PDB entry 9F20 | electron microscopy, 4.13 A resolution (low resolution: residue-level contacts below are approximate; hydrogen-bond / salt-bridge calls are withheld) | chains A and Y of the 3 polymer chains in the assembly

# Chain A
Name: Interferon-induced helicase C domain-containing protein 1
Organism: Mus musculus
Notes: EC 3.6.4.13
UniProt: Q8R5F7 (IFIH1_MOUSE); residue numbers follow UniProt; this construct covers 3-645, 664-1025
Sequence (1028 residues; numbered -20 to 1025; 18 numbers in that range are skipped by the numbering (no residue carries them; nothing is unmodelled there); the number before each row is that of its first residue; numbers below 1 keep their minus sign (Met-20 is residue -20)):
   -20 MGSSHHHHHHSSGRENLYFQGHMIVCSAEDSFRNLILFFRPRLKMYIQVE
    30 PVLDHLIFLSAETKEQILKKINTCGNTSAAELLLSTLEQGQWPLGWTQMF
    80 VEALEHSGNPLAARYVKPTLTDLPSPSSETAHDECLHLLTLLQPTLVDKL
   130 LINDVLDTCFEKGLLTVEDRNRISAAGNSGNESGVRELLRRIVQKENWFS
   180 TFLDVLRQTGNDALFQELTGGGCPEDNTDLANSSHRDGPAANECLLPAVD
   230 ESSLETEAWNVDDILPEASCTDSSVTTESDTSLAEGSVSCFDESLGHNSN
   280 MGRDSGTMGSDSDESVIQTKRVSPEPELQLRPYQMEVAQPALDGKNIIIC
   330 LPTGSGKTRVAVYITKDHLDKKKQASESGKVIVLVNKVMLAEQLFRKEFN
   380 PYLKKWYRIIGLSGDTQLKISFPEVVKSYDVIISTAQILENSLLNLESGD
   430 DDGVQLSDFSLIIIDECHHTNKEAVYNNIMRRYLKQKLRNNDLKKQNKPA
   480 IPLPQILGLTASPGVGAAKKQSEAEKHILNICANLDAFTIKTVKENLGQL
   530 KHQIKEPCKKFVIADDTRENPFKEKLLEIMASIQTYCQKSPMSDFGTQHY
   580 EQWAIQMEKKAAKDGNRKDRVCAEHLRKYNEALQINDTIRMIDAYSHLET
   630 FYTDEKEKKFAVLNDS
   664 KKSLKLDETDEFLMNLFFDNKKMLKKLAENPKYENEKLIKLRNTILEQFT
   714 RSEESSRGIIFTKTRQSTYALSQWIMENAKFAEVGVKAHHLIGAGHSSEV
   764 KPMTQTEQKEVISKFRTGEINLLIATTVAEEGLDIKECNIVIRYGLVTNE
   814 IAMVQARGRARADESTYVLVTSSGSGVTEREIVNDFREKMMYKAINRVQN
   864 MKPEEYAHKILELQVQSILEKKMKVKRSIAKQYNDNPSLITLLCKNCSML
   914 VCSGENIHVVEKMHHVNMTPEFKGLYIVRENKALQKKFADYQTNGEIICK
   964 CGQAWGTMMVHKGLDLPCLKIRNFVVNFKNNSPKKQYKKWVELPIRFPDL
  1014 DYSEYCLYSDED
Disordered / not traced: -20 to 305, 664-668, 945-955, 1021-1025
Differences from the reference sequence: initiating methionine (-20); expression tag (-19 to 2); engineered mutation Val923 (Ile in Q8R5F7)
UniProt features mapped onto this chain:
  - binding site (Zn(2+)): Cys907, Cys910, Cys962, Cys964
  - site (Cleavage): Asp208, Leu209, Asp216, Gly217, Asp251, Ser252
  - modified residue (Phosphoserine): Ser289, Ser291, Ser302, Ser645, Ser828
  - cross-link (Glycyl lysine isopeptide (Lys-Gly)): Lys23 (interchain with G-Cter in ISG15), Lys43 (interchain with G-Cter in ISG15)
Bound ions: Zn2+: Cys907, Cys910, Cys962, Cys964
Small-molecule neighbours:
  - ADP (adenosine-5'-diphosphate): Gln308, Leu309, Arg310, Gln313, Pro331, Thr332, Gly333, Ser334, Gly335, Lys336, Thr337, Arg338, Glu377, Asp797, Arg824
  - tetrafluoroaluminate (ALF): Thr332, Lys336, Asp444, Glu445, Ala490, Glu794, Arg824
What the authors report for this chain:
  - disease-associated variants - I923V (3.3-fold): increased catalytic activity
  - disease-associated variants - I923V: abolished signaling
  - mutagenesis - I873*: abolished binding to dsRNA
  - disease-associated variants - R843H (2- to 4-fold), I923V (2- to 4-fold): decreased binding to 200- and 300-bp dsRNA
  - disease-associated variants - R843H, I923V: unchanged stability
  - mutagenesis - I923V (3.3-fold): increased catalytic activity
  - mutagenesis - R843H, I923V: decreased binding to 200- and 300-bp dsRNA
  - mutagenesis - I923V (2-fold): decreased binding to ATP
  - mutagenesis - R843H, I923V: unchanged stability
  - mutagenesis - R843H: decreased catalytic activity

# Chain Y
Molecule: 15-nt RNA strand
Sequence (15 nucleotides; each row starts with the number of its first residue):
     1 UCUCCUCGGCUUGAC

# Interface between chain A and chain Y
Pairs across the interface - 32 pairs, chain A then chain Y:
  Asn365(A) - C7(Y)
  Asn365(A) - G8(Y)
  Lys366(A) - U6(Y)
  Lys366(A) - C7(Y)
  Lys366(A) - G8(Y)
  Val367(A) - G8(Y)
  Ser392(A) - G9(Y)
  Gly393(A) - G9(Y)
  Thr414(A) - G8(Y)
  Thr414(A) - G9(Y)
  Gln416(A) - G8(Y)
  Gln416(A) - G9(Y)
  Ile417(A) - G9(Y)
  Asn420(A) - G9(Y)
  Glu580(A) - U3(Y)
  Ile584(A) - C2(Y)
  Lys588(A) - U1(Y)
  Lys588(A) - C2(Y)
  Lys726(A) - C4(Y)
  Lys726(A) - C5(Y)
  Arg728(A) - C5(Y)
  Arg728(A) - U6(Y)
  Gly756(A) - U6(Y)
  Gly756(A) - C7(Y)
  Ser761(A) - C5(Y)
  Thr789(A) - C5(Y)
  Thr789(A) - U6(Y)
  Thr790(A) - C5(Y)
  Thr790(A) - U6(Y)
  Val791(A) - U6(Y)
  Val791(A) - C7(Y)
  His974(A) - U12(Y)
Other interface residues (no listed pair), chain A (25 interface residues in all): Asp394, Arg606, Thr727, Ser760, Met926
Other interface residues (no listed pair), chain Y (12 interface residues in all): C10, U11

# Summary
25 residues of chain A face 12 of chain Y across their interface. Bound to chain A: ADP and
tetrafluoroaluminate. UniProt lists 4 Zn2+-binding residues on chain A. From the paper: R843H and I923V of
chain A reduce binding to 200- and 300-bp dsRNA; I923V of chain A increases catalytic activity.
Chain A is Interferon-induced helicase C domain-containing protein 1 (Mus musculus) and chain Y is a 15-nt RNA
strand; the structure, Cryo-EM structure of the I923V MDA5-dsRNA filament with ADP-AlF4 bound and 88-degree
helical twist, was determined by electron microscopy together with 9F0J, 9F1U, 9F2L, 9F2W and 9F3P from the
same study.
